Entry 2UUB (X-ray diffraction, 2.80 A resolution); this record covers chains A and M of the 23 polymer chains in the assembly.

Chain A:
Molecule: 16S Ribosomal RNA
Organism: Thermus thermophilus
Sequence (1522 nucleotides; row label = number of the first residue in the row; note: 44 numbers in that range are skipped by the numbering (no residue carries them; nothing is unmodelled there); a row labelled like 189A-189L holds insertion residues (189A, then the next letters in order); numbering starts at 0):
     0 UUUGUUGGAG AGUUUGAUCC UGGCUCAGGG UGAACGCUGG CGGCGUGCCU AAGACAUGCA
    60 AGUCGUGCGG GCCG
    76 CGGGGUUUU
    88 ACUCCG
    96 UGGUCAGCGG CGGACGGGUG AGUAACGCGU GGGU
  129A G
   130 ACCUACCCGG AAGAGGGGGA CAACCCGGGG AAACUCGGGC UAAUCCCCCA UGUGGACCCG
189A-189L CCCCUUGGGGUG
   190 UGUCCAAAGG GCUUU
   216 GCCCGCUUCC GGAUGGGCCC GCGUCCCAUC AGCUAGUUGG UGGGGUAAUG GCCCACCAAG
   276 GCGACGACGG GUAGCCGGUC UGAGAGGAUG GCCGGCCACA GGGGCACUGA GACACGGGCC
   336 CCACUCCUAC GGGAGGCAGC AGUUAGGAAU CUUCCGCAAU GGGCGCAAGC CUGACGGAGC
   396 GACGCCGCUU GGAGGAAGAA GCCCUUCGGG GUGUAAACUC CUGA
   441 ACCCGGGACG AAACCCCC
   460 GA
   470 CGAGGGGA
   479 CUGACGGUAC CGGGGUAA
   498 UAGCGCCGGC CAACUCCGUG CCAGCAGCCG CGGUAAUACG GAGGGCGCGA GCGUUACCCG
   558 GAUUCACUGG GCGUAAAGGG CGUGUAGGCG GCCUGGGGCG UCCCAUGUGA AAGACCACGG
   618 CUCAACCGUG GGGGAGCGUG GGAUACGCUC AGGCUAGACG GUGGGAGAGG GUGGUGGAAU
   678 UCCCGGAGUA GCGGUGAAAU GCGCAGAUAC CGGGAGGAAC GCCGAUGGCG AAGGCAGCCA
   738 CCUGGUCCAC CCGUGACGCU GAGGCGCGAA AGCGUGGGGA GCAAACCGGA UUAGAUACCC
   798 GGGUAGUCCA CGCCCUAAAC GAUGCGCGCU AGGUCUCUGG GUCU
   848 CCUGGGGGCC GAAGCUAACG CGUUAAGCGC GCCGCCUGGG GAGUACGGCC GCAAGGCUGA
   908 AACUCAAAGG AAUUGACGGG GGCCCGCACA AGCGGUGGAG CAUGUGGUUU AAUUCGAAGC
   968 AACGCGAAGA ACCUUACCAG GCCUUGACAU GCUA
 1001A G
  1002 GGAACCCGGG UGAAAGCCUG GGGUGCCCC
1030A-1030D GCGA
  1031 GGGGAGCCCU AGCACAGGUG CUGCAUGGCC GUCGUCAGCU CGUGCCGUGA GGUGUUGGGU
  1091 UAAGUCCCGC AACGAGCGCA ACCCCCGCCG UUAGUUGCCA GCGGUUCGGC CGGGCACUCU
  1151 AACGGGACUG CCCGCG
  1168 AAAGCGGGAG GAAGGAGGGG ACGACGUCUG GUCAGCAUGG CCCUUACGGC CUGGGCGACA
  1228 CACGUGCUAC AAUGCCCACU ACAAAGCGAU GCCACCCGGC AACGGGGAGC UAAUCGCAAA
  1288 AAGGUGGGCC CAGUUCGGAU UGGGGUCUGC AACCCGACCC CAUGAAGCCG GAAUCGCUAG
  1348 UAAUCGCGGA UCAGCC
 1363A A
  1364 UGCCGCGGUG AAUACGUUCC CGGGCCUUGU ACACACCGCC CGUCACGCCA UGGGAGCGGG
  1424 CUCUACCCGA AGUCGCCGG
1442A-1442B GA
  1443 GCCUA
  1452 C
  1456 GGGCAGGCGC CGAGGGUAGG GCCCGUGACU GGGGCGAAGU CGUAACAAGG UAGCUGUACC
  1516 GGAAGGUGCG GCUGGAUCAC CUCCUUUCU
Disordered / not traced: 0-4, 1534-1538
Metal / ion sites: Mg2+ site 1: U12, G22; Mg2+ site 2: U12, C526, A914; Mg2+ site 3: G15, U920; Mg2+ site 4 near G21 (its only coordinating residue here); Mg2+ site 5: A33, C398; Mg2+ site 6: U37, G38; Mg2+ site 7: C48, U114; Mg2+ site 8: C48, G115; Mg2+ site 9 near A53 (its only coordinating residue here); Mg2+ site 10: C58, U387, G388; Mg2+ site 11: A59, U387; Mg2+ site 12: G61, U62, G105; 126 more Mg2+ sites not listed; 23 more K+ sites not listed
Ligand contacts: paromomycin (PAR): G1405, U1406, C1407, A1408, C1409, G1489, C1490, G1491, A1492, A1493, G1494, U1495, C1496
Reported in the primary citation:
  - Mg2+ coordination: C518
  - conformationally variable residues: G530

Chain M:
Name: 30S ribosomal protein S13
Organism: Thermus thermophilus
Reference sequence: P80377 (RS13_THET8); residues 2-126 here correspond to UniProt positions 1-125 (UniProt number = residue number - 1)
Chain sequence (126 residues; numbered 1 to 126; the number before each row is that of its first residue):
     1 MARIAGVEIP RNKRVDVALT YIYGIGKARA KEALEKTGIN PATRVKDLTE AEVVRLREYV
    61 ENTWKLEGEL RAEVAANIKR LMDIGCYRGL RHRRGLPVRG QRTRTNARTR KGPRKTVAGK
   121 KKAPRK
Disordered / not traced: 1
Metal / ion sites: Mg2+: Thr20, Ile22, Ile25 (shared with U1330(A) of chain A); K+: Thr109 (shared with A1332(A), A1333(A) of chain A)

How chain A and chain M interact:
Pairs across the interface (103; chain A residue first):
  G947(A) with Arg108(M), phosphate contact; Thr109(M), hydrogen bond to the phosphate
  C948(A) with Asn106(M), base contact; Ala107(M), hydrogen bond to the phosphate; Arg108(M), hydrogen bond to the phosphate; Thr109(M), hydrogen bond to the phosphate
  A949(A) with Gln101(M), phosphate contact; Arg102(M), phosphate contact; Asn106(M), hydrogen bond to the base
  U950(A) with Arg102(M), salt bridge to the phosphate; Thr105(M), hydrogen bond to the base
  G951(A) with Arg102(M), salt bridge to the phosphate; Thr105(M), base contact
  U952(A) with Arg104(M), hydrogen bond to the base; Thr105(M), base contact; Arg125(M), sugar contact; Lys126(M), hydrogen bond to the sugar
  G953(A) with Arg104(M), salt bridge to the phosphate; Arg125(M), sugar contact
  G954(A) with Arg104(M), hydrogen bond to the base; Gly119(M), sugar contact; Lys120(M), sugar contact
  A965(A) with Pro124(M), base contact; Lys126(M), base contact
  G966(A) with Lys126(M), sugar contact
  A969(A) with Lys126(M), base contact
  C970(A) with Lys126(M), base contact
  A1225(A) with Gln101(M), phosphate contact; Arg102(M), phosphate contact; Thr103(M), hydrogen bond to the phosphate; Arg104(M), phosphate contact
  C1226(A) with Arg91(M), salt bridge to the phosphate; Leu96(M), phosphate contact; Thr103(M), hydrogen bond to the phosphate; Arg104(M), base contact; Lys111(M), hydrogen bond to the sugar
  A1227(A) with Leu96(M), phosphate contact; Lys111(M), salt bridge to the phosphate; Lys115(M), hydrogen bond to the sugar; Val117(M), base contact
  C1228(A) with Arg104(M), hydrogen bond to the base; Arg108(M), salt bridge to the phosphate; Lys111(M), salt bridge to the phosphate; Pro113(M), phosphate contact; Arg114(M), phosphate contact; Lys115(M), salt bridge to the phosphate; Thr116(M), hydrogen bond to the phosphate; Val117(M), hydrogen bond to the sugar
  A1229(A) with Arg104(M), hydrogen bond to the base; Thr105(M), base contact; Arg114(M), salt bridge to the phosphate; Thr116(M), hydrogen bond to the phosphate; Arg125(M), hydrogen bond to the sugar
  C1230(A) with Thr105(M), base contact; Arg125(M), hydrogen bond to the sugar; Lys126(M), base contact
  G1295(A) with Arg14(M), hydrogen bond to the sugar
  C1296(A) with Arg14(M), sugar contact
  C1297(A) with Arg44(M), salt bridge to the phosphate
  U1302(A) with Lys13(M), salt bridge to the phosphate; Arg14(M), hydrogen bond to the base; Val17(M), phosphate contact; Tyr21(M), hydrogen bond to the phosphate
  A1306(A) with Thr109(M), hydrogen bond to the sugar
  U1307(A) with Gln101(M), hydrogen bond to the phosphate; Thr109(M), sugar contact; Arg110(M), phosphate contact
  U1308(A) with Ile78(M), sugar contact; His92(M), hydrogen bond to the phosphate; Pro97(M), phosphate contact; Val98(M), hydrogen bond to the phosphate; Arg99(M), salt bridge to the phosphate; Gln101(M), hydrogen bond to the phosphate; Arg110(M), sugar contact
  G1309(A) with Val74(M), sugar contact; Asn77(M), hydrogen bond to the sugar; Ile78(M), sugar contact; Leu81(M), phosphate contact; Arg88(M), salt bridge to the phosphate; His92(M), salt bridge to the phosphate; Val98(M), phosphate contact; Arg99(M), salt bridge to the phosphate
  G1310(A) with Asn77(M), sugar contact; Arg88(M), salt bridge to the phosphate
  C1320(A) with Tyr87(M), sugar contact
  C1321(A) with Tyr87(M), sugar contact
  C1322(A) with Gly100(M), sugar contact
  G1323(A) with Gly100(M), phosphate contact
  C1328(A) with Ala28(M), phosphate contact; Arg29(M), sugar contact
  A1329(A) with Tyr23(M), phosphate contact; Gly24(M), phosphate contact; Ile25(M), phosphate contact; Gly26(M), hydrogen bond to the phosphate; Ala28(M), phosphate contact; Arg29(M), hydrogen bond to the phosphate; Leu70(M), sugar contact
  U1330(A) with Ile22(M), phosphate contact; Tyr23(M), phosphate contact; Gly24(M), phosphate contact; Ile25(M), hydrogen bond to the phosphate; Gly26(M), phosphate contact
  G1331(A) with Tyr23(M), phosphate contact
Also at the interface, not in a pair above, chain A (40 interface residues in all): A946, G1224, G1231, U1301, A1332
Also at the interface, not in a pair above, chain M (49 interface residues in all): Lys27, Ala123

In short:
40 residues of chain A and 49 residues of chain M are in contact, with 32 hydrogen bonds and 16 salt bridges.
Polar pairs include A949(A)-Asn106(M), U950(A)-Thr105(M) and U952(A)-Arg104(M). Ligands of chain A:
paromomycin. U12(A) and G22(A) form the Mg2+ site 1. From the paper: Mg2+ coordination by C518(A);
conformational variability at G530(A).
Here chain A is 16S Ribosomal RNA and chain M is 30S ribosomal protein S13, both from Thermus thermophilus.
Entry 2UUB (Structure of the Thermus thermophilus 30S ribosomal subunit complexed with a Valine-ASL with cmo5U
in position ...) was determined by X-ray diffraction (same publication as 2UUC, 2UU9 and 2UUA).
